Entry 6EWG (X-ray diffraction, 1.60 A resolution); this record covers chain A.

# Chain A
Name: Centrosomal protein 120
From: Oreochromis niloticus
UniProt: I3K8D3 (I3K8D3_ORENI); residue numbers follow UniProt; this construct covers 165-353
Chain sequence (193 residues; numbered 161 to 353; the number before each row is that of its first residue):
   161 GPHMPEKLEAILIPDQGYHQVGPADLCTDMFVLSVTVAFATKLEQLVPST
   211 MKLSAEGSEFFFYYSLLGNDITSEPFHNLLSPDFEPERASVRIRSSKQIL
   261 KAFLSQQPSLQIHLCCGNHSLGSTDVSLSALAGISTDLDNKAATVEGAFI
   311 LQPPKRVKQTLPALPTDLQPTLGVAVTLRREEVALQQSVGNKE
Disordered / not traced: 161-165, 347-353
Differences from the reference sequence: expression tag (161-164)
What the authors report for this chain:
  - contacts within the chain: Phe199-Gly333 (backbone contact)
  - conformationally variable residues: Ala200
  - disease-associated variants - V195A, A200P: decreased stability

# In short
From the paper: V195A and A200P reduce stability; conformational variability at Ala200.
Chain A is Centrosomal protein 120 (Oreochromis niloticus); the structure, Oreochromis niloticus CEP120 second
C2 domain (C2B), was determined by X-ray diffraction, deposited together with 6EWH, 6EWI, 6EWL and 6EWP.
